9DM7 - chains A and H of the 3 polymer chains in the assembly; structure by electron microscopy, 3.02 A resolution.

# Chain A
Molecule: Mannosyltransferase
Organism: Mycobacteroides abscessus
UniProtKB: A0A418LCK8 (A0A418LCK8_9MYCO); numbering as in UniProt (aligned over 1-415)
Amino-acid sequence (415 residues; row label = number of the first residue in the row):
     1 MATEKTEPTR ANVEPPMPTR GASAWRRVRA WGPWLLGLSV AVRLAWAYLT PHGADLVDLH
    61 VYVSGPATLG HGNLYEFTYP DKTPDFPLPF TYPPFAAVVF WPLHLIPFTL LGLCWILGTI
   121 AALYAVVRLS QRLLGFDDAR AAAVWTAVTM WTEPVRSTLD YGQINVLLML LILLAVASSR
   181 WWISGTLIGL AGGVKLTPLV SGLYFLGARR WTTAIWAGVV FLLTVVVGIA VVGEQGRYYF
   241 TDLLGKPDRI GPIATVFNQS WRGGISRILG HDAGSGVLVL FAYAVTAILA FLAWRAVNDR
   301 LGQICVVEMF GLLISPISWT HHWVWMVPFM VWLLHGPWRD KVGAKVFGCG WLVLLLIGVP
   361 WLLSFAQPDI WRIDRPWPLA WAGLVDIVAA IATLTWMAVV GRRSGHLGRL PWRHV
Disordered / not traced: 1-20, 81-88, 246-251, 371-374, 406-415
Reported in the primary citation:
  - catalytic residues: D58, K195, H322 (proposed by the authors, not directly observed)
  - mutagenesis - Y92A, Y161A, Q163A, W361A: abolished catalytic activity
  - mutagenesis - R43A, T83A, F86A, R156A: decreased catalytic activity

# Chain H
Molecule: Fab_E6 heavy chain
Organism: Homo sapiens
Amino-acid sequence (126 residues; each row starts with the number of its first residue; note: 2 numbers in that range are skipped by the numbering (no residue carries them; nothing is unmodelled there)):
     1 EVQLVESGGG LVQPGGSLRL SCAASGFNFY YYSIHWVRQA PGKGLEWVAS ISSSSGSTSY
    61 ADSVKGRFTI SADTSKNTAY LQMN
    87 SREDTAVYYC ARSQAVYYWD LWWSMYHTGF IDYWGQGTLV TV
Disordered / not traced: 87-88
Cystine bridges: C22-C96

# Interface between chain A and chain H
Contacting residue pairs (23; chain A residue first):
  R26(A) with A72(H); D73(H), salt bridge
  R29(A) with Y30(H)
  L129(A) with W109(H), hydrophobic
  R132(A) with Y103(H); W109(H)
  D137(A) with S54(H); S55(H); Y103(H)
  D138(A) with Y30(H), hydrogen bond
  A177(A) with W105(H)
  S178(A) with W105(H), hydrogen bond (side chain-backbone); D106(H)
  S179(A) with Y104(H); W105(H); D106(H), hydrogen bond
  R180(A) with D106(H), salt bridge
  I183(A) with W105(H), hydrophobic
  R300(A) with Y103(H); Y104(H)
  H335(A) with Y31(H)
  R339(A) with Y31(H); Y32(H)
Also at the interface, not in a pair above, chain A (21 interface residues in all): A22, L134, G135, F136, A141, L174, W182
Also at the interface, not in a pair above, chain H (15 interface residues in all): Q100, A101, L107

# Overview
21 residues of chain A face 15 of chain H across their interface, with 3 hydrogen bonds and 2 salt bridges.
Polar pairs include R26(A)-D73(H), R180(A)-D106(H) and D138(A)-Y30(H). From the paper: catalytic residues
D58(A), K195(A) and H322(A); Y92A, Y161A and Q163A of chain A, among others, abolish catalytic activity; 8
substitutions were tested in all.
Chain A is Mannosyltransferase (Mycobacteroides abscessus) and chain H is Fab_E6 heavy chain (Homo sapiens);
the structure, mannosyltransferase PimE in complex with Fab_E6, was determined by electron microscopy (same
publication as 9DLF, 9DLH, 9DM5 and 9MJB).
